Entry 3R74 (X-ray diffraction, 2.90 A resolution); this record covers chains A and B.

[Chain A (and B)]
Protein: Anthranilate/para-aminobenzoate synthases component I
From: Burkholderia sp
Notes: EC 4.1.3.27; chain B of this document is another copy of the same molecule, construct and numbering; everything in this record applies to it too
UniProt: Q396C7 (Q396C7_BURS3); residues 1-643 here = UniProt positions 1-643
Chain sequence (645 residues; numbered -1 to 643; the number before each row is that of its first residue; numbers below 1 keep their minus sign (Gly-1 is residue -1)):
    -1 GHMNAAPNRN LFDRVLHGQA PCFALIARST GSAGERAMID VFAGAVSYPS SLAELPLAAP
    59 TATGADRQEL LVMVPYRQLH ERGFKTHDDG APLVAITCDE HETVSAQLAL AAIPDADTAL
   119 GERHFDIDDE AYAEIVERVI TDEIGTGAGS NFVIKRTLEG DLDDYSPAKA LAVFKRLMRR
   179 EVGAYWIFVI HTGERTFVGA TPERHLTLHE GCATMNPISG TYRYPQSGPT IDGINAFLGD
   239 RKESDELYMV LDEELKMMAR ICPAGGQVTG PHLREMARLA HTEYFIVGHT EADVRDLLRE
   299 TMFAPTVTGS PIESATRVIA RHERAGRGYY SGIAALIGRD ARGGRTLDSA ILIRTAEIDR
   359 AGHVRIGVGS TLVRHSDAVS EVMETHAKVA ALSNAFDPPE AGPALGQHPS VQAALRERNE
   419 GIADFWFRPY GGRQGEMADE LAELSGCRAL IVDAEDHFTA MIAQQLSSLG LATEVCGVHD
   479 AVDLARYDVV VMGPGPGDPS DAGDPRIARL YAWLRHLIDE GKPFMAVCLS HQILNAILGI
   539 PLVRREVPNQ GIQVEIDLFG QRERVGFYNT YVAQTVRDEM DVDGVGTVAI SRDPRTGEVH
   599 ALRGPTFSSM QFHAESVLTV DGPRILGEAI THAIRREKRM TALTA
Not modelled in the structure: -1 to 5, 429-439, 634-643 (chain B: -1 to 6, 29-34, 433-439, 636-643)
Differences from the reference sequence: expression tag (-1 to 0)
Reported in the primary citation:
  - self-association interface (contacts with another copy of this molecule): Arg221 to Pro227
  - conformationally variable residues (side-chain flip): Glu251
  - contacts within the chain: Glu251-Lys254
  - mutagenesis - E201Q, S217A/S368A/T369G, E244A, E251A, E251Q, S368A/T369G, E379A: abolished catalytic activity
  - catalytic residues: Ile216, Ser217, Thr304, Thr369 (proposed by the authors, not directly observed)
  - catalytic residues: Glu201
  - mutagenesis - S368A: decreased stability
  - mutagenesis - S217A, E241A, T369G, E382A: decreased catalytic activity

[Interface between chain A and chain B]
Pairs across the interface - 132 pairs, chain A then chain B:
  Ile142(A) with Gln548(B)
  Gly143(A) with Pro546(B)
  Thr144(A) with Arg542(B), hydrogen bond (backbone-side chain)
  Gly145(A) with Thr568(B)
  Gly147(A) with Gln548(B)
  Ser148(A) with Gln548(B)
  Arg178(A) with Gln224(B), hydrogen bond (backbone-side chain); Ser225(B)
  Glu179(A) with Gln224(B), hydrogen bond; Ser225(B)
  Gln224(A) with Thr219(B); Tyr220(B); Arg221(B); Phe235(B)
  Ile229(A) with His406(B); Ser408(B)
  Ile232(A) with Leu403(B), hydrophobic
  Asn233(A) with Ser408(B); Val409(B); Ala412(B)
  Leu236(A) with Ala412(B), hydrophobic; Leu413(B), hydrophobic; Arg416(B), hydrogen bond (backbone-side chain)
  Leu245(A) with Arg416(B)
  Tyr246(A) with Arg416(B); Ile420(B); Val615(B), hydrophobic; Leu616(B), hydrophobic
  Met247(A) with Gln548(B); Tyr566(B)
  Asp250(A) with Phe456(B); Tyr566(B), hydrogen bond; Ser614(B), hydrogen bond; Val615(B), hydrogen bond (side chain-backbone)
  Leu253(A) with Trp424(B), hydrophobic; Met459(B), hydrophobic
  Lys254(A) with His455(B); Phe456(B); Met459(B)
  Ala257(A) with Ala458(B), hydrophobic; Gln462(B)
  Arg258(A) with His455(B)
  Pro261(A) with Gln462(B), hydrogen bond (backbone-side chain)
  Ala262(A) with Tyr428(B), hydrophobic; Gln462(B)
  Gly263(A) with Gln462(B)
  Gly264(A) with Trp424(B)
  Gln265(A) with Trp424(B); Phe425(B), hydrogen bond (side chain-backbone); Arg426(B); Pro427(B)
  Val266(A) with Trp424(B), hydrogen bond (backbone-backbone); Phe425(B), hydrophobic
  Gly268(A) with Asn417(B), hydrogen bond (backbone-side chain); Phe425(B)
  Pro269(A) with Leu413(B); Asn417(B)
  His270(A) with Leu413(B)
  Leu271(A) with Leu403(B), hydrophobic; Gly404(B); Val409(B), hydrophobic
  Glu273(A) with Ala402(B); Leu403(B), hydrogen bond (side chain-backbone); Gly404(B), hydrogen bond (side chain-backbone)
  Met274(A) with Gln224(B)
  Ala275(A) with Gln224(B), hydrogen bond (backbone-side chain)
  Arg276(A) with Arg221(B); Tyr222(B); Pro223(B); Gln224(B), hydrogen bond (backbone-side chain)
  Leu277(A) with Gln224(B)
  Tyr282(A) with Arg416(B)
  Arg372(A) with Val545(B); Pro546(B), hydrogen bond (side chain-backbone); Gln548(B)
  Ala389(A) with Ser225(B)
  Asn392(A) with Gly226(B)
  Pro397(A) with Pro227(B), hydrophobic
  Leu403(A) with Ile232(B); Glu273(B)
  Gly404(A) with Glu273(B)
  His406(A) with Ile229(B)
  Ser408(A) with Asn233(B)
  Val409(A) with Asn233(B)
  Ala412(A) with Asn233(B); Leu236(B), hydrophobic
  Leu413(A) with Pro269(B)
  Arg416(A) with Ser217(B), hydrogen bond; Tyr246(B); Thr280(B)
  Asn417(A) with Gly268(B), hydrogen bond (side chain-backbone); Pro269(B); Tyr282(B)
  Ile420(A) with Tyr246(B), hydrophobic
  Trp424(A) with Leu253(B), hydrophobic; Gly264(B); Gln265(B); Val266(B), hydrogen bond (backbone-backbone)
  Phe425(A) with Gln265(B); Val266(B)
  Arg426(A) with Gln265(B)
  Pro427(A) with Gln265(B)
  Tyr428(A) with Val285(B)
  His455(A) with Lys254(B); Arg258(B)
  Phe456(A) with Asp250(B); Lys254(B)
  Ala458(A) with Ala257(B), hydrophobic
  Met459(A) with Asp250(B); Leu253(B), hydrophobic; Lys254(B)
  Gln462(A) with Ala257(B); Pro261(B), hydrogen bond (side chain-backbone); Ala262(B); Gly263(B)
  Arg542(A) with Thr144(B), hydrogen bond (side chain-backbone)
  Val545(A) with Arg372(B)
  Pro546(A) with Ile142(B); Gly143(B); Arg372(B), hydrogen bond (backbone-side chain)
  Gln548(A) with Ile142(B), hydrogen bond (side chain-backbone); Gly147(B), hydrogen bond (side chain-backbone); Ser148(B); Met247(B); Arg372(B), hydrogen bond
  Tyr566(A) with Met247(B); Asp250(B), hydrogen bond
  Thr568(A) with Gly145(B)
  Ser614(A) with Asp250(B), hydrogen bond
  Val615(A) with Tyr246(B), hydrophobic; Asp250(B), hydrogen bond (backbone-side chain)
  Leu616(A) with Tyr246(B), hydrophobic
Other interface residues (no listed pair), chain A (80 interface residues in all): Ser217, Ser225, Gly226, Pro227, Arg239, Leu249, Cys260, Ala388, Asp454, Gly549
Other interface residues (no listed pair), chain B (82 interface residues in all): Arg80, Thr228, Leu245, Leu249, Cys260, His270, Leu271, Ala275, Gly286, Asp454, Gly549

[Overview]
The interface between chain A and chain B involves 80 residues on one side and 82 on the other, with 28
hydrogen bonds. Polar pairs include Thr144(A)-Arg542(B), Arg178(A)-Gln224(B) and Glu179(A)-Gln224(B). The
paper reports catalytic residues Ile216(A), Ser217(A) and Thr304(A) among others; E201Q, S217A/S368A/T369G and
E244A of chain A, among others, abolish catalytic activity; 12 substitutions were tested in all.
Chain A and chain B are both Anthranilate/para-aminobenzoate synthases component I (Burkholderia sp); the
structure, Crystal structure of 2-amino-2-desoxyisochorismate synthase (ADIC) synthase PhzE from Burkholderia
lata 383, was determined by X-ray diffraction together with 3R75 from the same study.
